7UUZ - chain A; structure by electron microscopy, 3.20 A resolution.

== Chain A ==
Molecule: Sodium/iodide cotransporter
Source organism: Rattus norvegicus
UniProtKB: Q63008 (SC5A5_RAT); residue numbers follow UniProt; this construct covers 2-618
Amino-acid sequence (694 residues; row label = number of the first residue in the row; numbers below 1 keep their minus sign (Met-15 is residue -15)):
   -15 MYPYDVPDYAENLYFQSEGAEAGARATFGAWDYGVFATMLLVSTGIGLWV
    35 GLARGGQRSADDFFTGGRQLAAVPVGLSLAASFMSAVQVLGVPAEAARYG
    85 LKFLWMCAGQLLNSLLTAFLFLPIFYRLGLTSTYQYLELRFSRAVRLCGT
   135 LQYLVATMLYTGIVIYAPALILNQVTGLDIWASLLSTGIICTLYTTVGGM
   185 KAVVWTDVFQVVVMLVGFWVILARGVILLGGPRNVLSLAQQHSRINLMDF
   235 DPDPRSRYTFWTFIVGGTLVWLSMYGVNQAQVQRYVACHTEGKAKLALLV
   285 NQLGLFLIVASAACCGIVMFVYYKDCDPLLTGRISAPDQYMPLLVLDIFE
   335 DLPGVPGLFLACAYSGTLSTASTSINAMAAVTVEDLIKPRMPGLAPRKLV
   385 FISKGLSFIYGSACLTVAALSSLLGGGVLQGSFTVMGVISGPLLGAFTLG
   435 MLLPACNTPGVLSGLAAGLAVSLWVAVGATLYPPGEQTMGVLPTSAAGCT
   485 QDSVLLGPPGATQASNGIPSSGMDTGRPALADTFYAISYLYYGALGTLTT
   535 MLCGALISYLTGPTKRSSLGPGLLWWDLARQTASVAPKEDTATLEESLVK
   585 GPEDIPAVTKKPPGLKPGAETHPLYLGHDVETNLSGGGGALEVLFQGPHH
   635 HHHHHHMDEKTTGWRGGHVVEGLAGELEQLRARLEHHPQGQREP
Disordered / not traced: -15 to 9, 38-53, 184-188, 483-511, 561-678
Construct notes: initiating methionine (-15); expression tag (-14 to 1, 619-678); engineered mutation Gln225 (Asn in Q63008), Gln485 (Asn in Q63008), Gln497 (Asn in Q63008)
Ion coordination: Na+: Gln72, Ser416
Small-molecule neighbours:
  - 1,2-diacyl-glycerol-3-sn-phosphate (3PH): Cys132, Leu135, Gln136, Val139, Met142, Leu143, Ile147, Ala397, Thr400, Val401, Leu404, Ser405, Leu408, Gly410, Gly411, Gln414, Gly415, Thr418, Val419, Val422, Ile423, Leu453, Leu457, Ala460, Val461, Thr464
  - perrhenate (REO): Met68, Gln72, Val76, Phe87, Met90, Gln94, Trp255, Val293, Leu413, Phe417
Curated features (UniProtKB/Swiss-Prot):
  - binding site (Na(+)): Ser69, Val71, Gln72, Tyr144, Met258, Ser416, Phe417
  - binding site (iodide): Val76, Met90, Trp255, Leu413, Phe417
  - modified residue: Ser551 (Phosphoserine)
  - mutagenesis: Ser69 (S69A/C/D/K/T: Impairs sodium and iodide transport activity), Gln72 (Q72A/C/E/H/N/S/T: Impairs sodium and iodide transport activity), Tyr144 (Y144A/E/H/K/L: Impairs sodium and iodide transport activity), Ser416 (S416A/H/T: Impairs sodium and iodide transport activity), Phe417 (F417H/Y: Impairs sodium and iodide transport activity)
Reported in the primary citation:
  - binding site for perrhenate: Gln72, Val76, Met90, Gln94, Trp255, Val293, Phe417
  - Na+ coordination: Gln72, Ser416
  - binding site for Na+: Phe417
  - mutagenesis - Q72H (10-fold): decreased binding to perrhenate
  - conformationally variable residues (side-chain flip): Phe67, Met68, Gln72

== In short ==
Ligands of chain A: perrhenate and 1,2-diacyl-glycerol-3-sn-phosphate. The Na+ site is built by Gln72 and
Ser416. From UniProt: 7 Na+-binding residues, 5 iodide-binding residues and 5 mutagenesis sites. From the
paper: a binding site for perrhenate at Gln72, Val76 and Met90 among others; Q72H reduces binding to
perrhenate.
Chain A is Sodium/iodide cotransporter (Rattus norvegicus); the structure, Structure of the sodium/iodide
symporter (NIS) in complex with perrhenate and sodium, was determined by electron microscopy together with
7UUY and 7UV0 from the same study.
